6Y4M - chains C and E of the 6 polymer chains in the assembly; structure by X-ray diffraction, 3.34 A resolution.

Chain C:
Name: Tubulin alpha-1B chain
From: Sus scrofa
UniProtKB: Q2XVP4 (TBA1B_PIG); residues 1-451 here = UniProt positions 1-451
Chain sequence (451 residues; each row starts with the number of its first residue):
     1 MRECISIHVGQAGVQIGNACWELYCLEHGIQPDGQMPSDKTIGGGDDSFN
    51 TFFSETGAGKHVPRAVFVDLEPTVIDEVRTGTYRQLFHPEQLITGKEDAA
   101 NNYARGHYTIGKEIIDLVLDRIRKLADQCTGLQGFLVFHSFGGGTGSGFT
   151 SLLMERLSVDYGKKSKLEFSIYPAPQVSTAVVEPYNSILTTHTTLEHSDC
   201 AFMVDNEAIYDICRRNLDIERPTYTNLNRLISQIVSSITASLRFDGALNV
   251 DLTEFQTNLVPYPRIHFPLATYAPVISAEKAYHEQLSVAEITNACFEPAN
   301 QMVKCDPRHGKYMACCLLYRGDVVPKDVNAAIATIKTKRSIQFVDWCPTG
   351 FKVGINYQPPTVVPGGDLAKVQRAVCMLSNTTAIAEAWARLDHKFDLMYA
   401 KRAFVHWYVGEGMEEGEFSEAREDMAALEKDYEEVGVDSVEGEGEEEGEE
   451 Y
Unresolved in the structure: 441-451
Curated features (UniProtKB/Swiss-Prot):
  - motif: M1 to C4 (MREC motif)
  - active site: E254
  - binding site (GTP): G10, Q11, A12, Q15, E71, A99, S140, G143, G144, T145, G146, T179, E183, N206, Y224, N228, L252
  - binding site (Mg(2+)): E71
  - site: Y451 (Involved in polymerization)
  - modified residue: K40 (N6,N6,N6-trimethyllysine), S48 (Phosphoserine), S232 (Phosphoserine), Y282 (3'-nitrotyrosine), R339 (Omega-N-methylarginine), S439 (Phosphoserine), E443 (5-glutamyl polyglutamate), E445 (5-glutamyl polyglutamate), Y451 (3'-nitrotyrosine)
  - cross-link (Glycyl lysine isopeptide (Lys-Gly)): K326 (interchain with G-Cter in ubiquitin), K370 (interchain with G-Cter in ubiquitin)
Bound ions: Ca2+: D39, T41, G44, E55
Small-molecule neighbours:
  - GTP (guanosine-5'-triphosphate): G10, Q11, A12, Q15, I16, D69, D98, A99, A100, N101, S140, G142, G143, G144, T145, G146, I171, P173, V177, S178, T179, E183, N206, Y224, L227, N228, I231
  - (2R)-1-methylpiperidine-2-carboxylic acid / O9H / OH5 / valine: A247, L248, P325, N329, I332, F351, V353, I355, Y357

Chain E:
Name: Stathmin-4
From: Rattus norvegicus
UniProtKB: P63043 (STMN4_RAT); residues 49-189 here = UniProt positions 49-189
Chain sequence (143 residues; row label = number of the first residue in the row):
    47 MADMEVIELNKCTSGQSFEVILKPPSFDGVPEFNASLPRRRDPSLEEIQK
    97 KLEAAEERRKYQEAELLKHLAEKREHEREVIQKAIEENNNFIKMAKEKLA
   147 QKMESNKENREAHLAAMLERLQEKDKHAEEVRKNKELKEEASR
Unresolved in the structure: 47-49, 73-87, 188-189
Sequence notes: expression tag (47-48)
Curated features (UniProtKB/Swiss-Prot):
  - modified residue: S90 (Phosphoserine)

How chain C and chain E interact:
Contacting residue pairs (30; chain C residue first):
  H107(C) - K148(E)
  H107(C) - M149(E)
  Y108(C) - K148(E)
  Y108(C) - M149(E)  hydrophobic
  Y108(C) - N152(E)
  T109(C) - R156(E)
  K112(C) - M149(E)
  E155(C) - L145(E)
  E155(C) - K148(E)  salt bridge
  R156(C) - L145(E)
  S158(C) - F137(E)
  S158(C) - I138(E)
  V159(C) - I138(E)
  V159(C) - K142(E)
  G162(C) - N134(E)
  G162(C) - I138(E)
  K163(C) - N134(E)  hydrogen bond (backbone-side chain)
  K163(C) - F137(E)
  T193(C) - K148(E)
  E196(C) - F137(E)
  E196(C) - K144(E)  salt bridge
  H197(C) - F137(E)
  V409(C) - H159(E)
  E411(C) - N152(E)  hydrogen bond (backbone-side chain)
  E411(C) - R156(E)  salt bridge
  G412(C) - N152(E)
  G412(C) - N155(E)  hydrogen bond (backbone-side chain)
  G412(C) - R156(E)
  M413(C) - N152(E)
  E414(C) - N155(E)  hydrogen bond
Also at the interface, not in a pair above, chain C (20 interface residues in all): L152, G410
Also at the interface, not in a pair above, chain E (14 interface residues in all): A141, S151

Overview:
Chain C and chain E form an interface of 20 and 14 residues respectively; the contacts include 4 hydrogen
bonds and 3 salt bridges. Polar pairs include E155(C)-K148(E), E196(C)-K144(E) and E411(C)-R156(E). Chain C
binds (2R)-1-methylpiperidine-2-carboxylic acid / O9H / OH5 / valine and GTP.
Chain C is Tubulin alpha-1B chain (Sus scrofa) and chain E is Stathmin-4 (Rattus norvegicus); the structure,
Structure of Tubulin Tyrosine Ligase in Complex with Tb111, was determined by X-ray diffraction together with
6Y4N from the same study.
